Entry 7QHO (electron microscopy, 3.10 A resolution); this record covers chains S and X of the 26 polymer chains in the assembly.

== Chain S ==
Name: Cytochrome c oxidase subunit 3
Organism: Corynebacterium glutamicum ATCC 13032
Notes: EC 7.1.1.9
Reference sequence: Q9AEL8 (COX3_CORGL); residue numbers follow UniProt; this construct covers 1-205
Amino-acid sequence (205 residues; numbered 1 to 205; the number before each row is that of its first residue):
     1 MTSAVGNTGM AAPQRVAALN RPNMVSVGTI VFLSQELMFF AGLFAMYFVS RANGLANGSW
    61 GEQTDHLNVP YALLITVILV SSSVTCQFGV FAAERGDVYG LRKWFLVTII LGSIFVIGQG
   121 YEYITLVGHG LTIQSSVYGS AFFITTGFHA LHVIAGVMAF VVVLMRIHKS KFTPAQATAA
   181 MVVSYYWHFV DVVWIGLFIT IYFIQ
Disordered / not traced: 1-15
Residues lining bound ligands: 1,2-Distearoyl-sn-glycerophosphoethanolamine (3PE): Tyr123, Val127, Thr132, Ile133, Gln134, Phe143, Phe148, Leu151

== Chain X ==
Name: Actinobacterial supercomplex, subunit C (AscC)
Organism: Corynebacterium glutamicum ATCC 13032
Reference sequence: Q8NS61 (Q8NS61_CORGL); residues 1-73 here = UniProt positions 1-73
Amino-acid sequence (73 residues; numbered 1 to 73; the number before each row is that of its first residue):
     1 MFPEFERMYD MANVEKKHFV DPAWPEHNPA DGHVVTELIS KVAGASSPWG DDKEFPVSAE
    61 ETGYVHPYTR INR
Disordered / not traced: 1-16

== Interface between chain S and chain X ==
Contacting residue pairs - 47 pairs, chain S then chain X:
  Ala18(S) with Lys41(X), hydrogen bond (backbone-side chain)
  Leu19(S) with Ser40(X); Lys41(X)
  Asn20(S) with Ile39(X); Ser40(X); Lys41(X), hydrogen bond
  Arg21(S) with Ile39(X); Ser40(X), hydrogen bond (backbone-backbone); Val42(X); Ala43(X)
  Pro22(S) with Leu38(X); Val42(X)
  Asn23(S) with Thr36(X), hydrogen bond (side chain-backbone); Leu38(X), hydrogen bond (backbone-backbone)
  Met24(S) with Ala43(X); Gly44(X); Ala45(X)
  Ser26(S) with Glu37(X), hydrogen bond (side chain-backbone)
  Gln87(S) with Glu37(X), hydrogen bond
  Val90(S) with Glu37(X)
  Ala93(S) with Trp24(X)
  Glu94(S) with Trp24(X); Val34(X)
  Arg95(S) with His18(X), hydrogen bond; Val20(X)
  Gly96(S) with Val20(X); Asp21(X), hydrogen bond (backbone-backbone); Trp24(X)
  Asp97(S) with Phe19(X)
  Tyr99(S) with Phe19(X), hydrophobic
  Lys171(S) with Trp49(X), hydrogen bond (side chain-backbone)
  Phe172(S) with Asp21(X), hydrogen bond (backbone-side chain); Trp24(X)
  Thr173(S) with Trp24(X); Pro48(X), hydrogen bond (side chain-backbone); Gly50(X)
  Pro174(S) with Trp24(X); Ser46(X)
  Ala175(S) with Ser46(X); Ser47(X); Pro48(X), hydrophobic
  Ala177(S) with Trp24(X), hydrophobic
  Met181(S) with Val35(X); Thr36(X); Glu37(X)
  Ser184(S) with Glu37(X), hydrogen bond
  Tyr185(S) with Glu37(X), hydrogen bond (side chain-backbone)
Other interface residues (no listed pair), chain S (26 interface residues in all): Val25
Other interface residues (no listed pair), chain X (25 interface residues in all): Ala23, Pro25, His33

== Summary ==
26 residues of chain S face 25 of chain X across their interface; the contacts include 14 hydrogen bonds.
Among the polar pairs are Ala18(S)-Lys41(X), Asn20(S)-Lys41(X) and Asn23(S)-Thr36(X). Ligands of chain S:
1,2-Distearoyl-sn-glycerophosphoethanolamine.
Chain S is Cytochrome c oxidase subunit 3 and chain X is Actinobacterial supercomplex, subunit C (AscC), both
from Corynebacterium glutamicum ATCC 13032; the structure, Cytochrome bcc-aa3 supercomplex (respiratory
supercomplex III2/IV2) from Corynebacterium glutamicum (as isolated), was determined by electron microscopy,
deposited together with 7QHM.
